7CIZ - chains A and C of the 4 polymer chains in the assembly; structure by X-ray diffraction, 1.80 A resolution.

Chain A:
Protein: Histone H3.3
Source organism: Homo sapiens
Reference sequence: P84243 (H33_HUMAN); residues 57-135 here correspond to UniProt positions 58-136 (UniProt number = residue number + 1)
Sequence (79 residues; row label = number of the first residue in the row):
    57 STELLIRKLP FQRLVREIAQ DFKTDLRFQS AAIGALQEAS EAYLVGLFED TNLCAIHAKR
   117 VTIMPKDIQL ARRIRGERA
Not modelled in the structure: 135

Chain C:
Protein: DNA replication licensing factor MCM2
Source organism: Homo sapiens
Notes: EC 3.6.4.12
Reference sequence: P49736 (MCM2_HUMAN); residue numbers follow UniProt; this construct covers 61-130
Sequence (70 residues; row label = number of the first residue in the row):
    61 GPLEEEEDGE ELIGDGMERD YRAIPELDAY EAEGLALDDE DVEELTASQR EAAERAMRQR
   121 DREAGRGLGR
Not modelled in the structure: 61-67, 126-130

Interface between chain A and chain C:
Residue-residue contacts - 37 pairs, chain A then chain C:
  Ser57(A) - Tyr81(C)
  Leu60(A) - Asp80(C)
  Arg63(A) - Arg82(C)  hydrogen bond (side chain-backbone)
  Arg63(A) - Ile84(C)
  Arg63(A) - Leu87(C)
  Arg63(A) - Asp88(C)  salt bridge
  Lys64(A) - Leu87(C)  hydrogen bond (backbone-backbone)
  Lys64(A) - Asp88(C)
  Lys64(A) - Ala89(C)
  Lys64(A) - Tyr90(C)
  Leu65(A) - Glu86(C)
  Leu65(A) - Leu87(C)  hydrogen bond (backbone-backbone)
  Leu65(A) - Ala89(C)
  Leu65(A) - Glu91(C)
  Pro66(A) - Leu87(C)
  Gln68(A) - Tyr90(C)
  Gln68(A) - Glu91(C)  hydrogen bond (side chain-backbone)
  Gln68(A) - Glu93(C)  hydrogen bond (side chain-backbone)
  Gln68(A) - Leu95(C)
  Arg69(A) - Glu91(C)  salt bridge
  Arg72(A) - Glu93(C)
  Arg72(A) - Gly94(C)
  Arg83(A) - Gly94(C)
  Arg83(A) - Leu95(C)
  Arg83(A) - Ala96(C)
  Arg83(A) - Leu97(C)
  Arg83(A) - Asp98(C)  salt bridge
  Arg83(A) - Glu100(C)
  Phe84(A) - Gly94(C)  hydrogen bond (backbone-backbone)
  Phe84(A) - Leu95(C)
  Phe84(A) - Ala96(C)  hydrogen bond (backbone-backbone)
  Gln85(A) - Val102(C)
  Ser86(A) - Tyr90(C)
  Ile89(A) - Tyr90(C)
  Gly90(A) - Tyr90(C)
  Gln93(A) - Tyr90(C)  hydrogen bond
  Thr118(A) - Gly69(C)
Also at the interface, not in a pair above, chain A (19 interface residues in all): Thr58, Leu82
Also at the interface, not in a pair above, chain C (21 interface residues in all): Asp68, Ala83

In short:
19 residues of chain A and 21 residues of chain C are in contact, with 8 hydrogen bonds and 3 salt bridges.
Polar contacts include Arg63(A)-Asp88(C), Arg69(A)-Glu91(C) and Arg83(A)-Asp98(C).
Here chain A is Histone H3.3 and chain C is DNA replication licensing factor MCM2, both from Homo sapiens.
Entry 7CIZ (Crystal structure of DNAJC9 HBD helix2 in complex with H3.3-H4 dimer and MCM2 HBD) was determined
by X-ray diffraction together with 7CJ0 from the same study.
